5XDE - chains A and D of the 4 polymer chains in the assembly; structure by X-ray diffraction, 1.60 A resolution.

== Chain A (and D) ==
Molecule: Thermophilic dibenzothiophene desulfurization enzyme C
From: Paenibacillus sp. A11-2
Notes: chain D of this document is another copy of the same molecule, construct and numbering; everything in this record applies to it too
UniProt: Q9LBX2 (Q9LBX2_9BACL); residue numbers follow UniProt; this construct covers 1-414
Chain sequence (414 residues; row label = number of the first residue in the row):
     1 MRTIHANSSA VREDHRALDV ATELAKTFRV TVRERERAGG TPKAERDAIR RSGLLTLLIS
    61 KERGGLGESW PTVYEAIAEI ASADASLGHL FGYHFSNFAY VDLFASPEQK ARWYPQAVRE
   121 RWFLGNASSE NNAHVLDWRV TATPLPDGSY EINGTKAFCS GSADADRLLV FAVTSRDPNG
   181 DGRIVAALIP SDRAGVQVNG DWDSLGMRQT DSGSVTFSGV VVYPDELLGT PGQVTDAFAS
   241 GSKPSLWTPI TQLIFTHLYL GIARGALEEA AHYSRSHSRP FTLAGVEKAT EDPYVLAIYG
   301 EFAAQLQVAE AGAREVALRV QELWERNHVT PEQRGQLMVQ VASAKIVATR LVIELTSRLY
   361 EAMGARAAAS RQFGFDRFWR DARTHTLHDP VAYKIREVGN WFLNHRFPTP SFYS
Not modelled in the structure: 1-14
Residues lining bound ligands:
  - FMN (flavin mononucleotide), molecule 1: H89, Y93, N126, S128, S129, V135, F158, S160, W202, M207, S212, T384, H385, L387, H388
  - FMN, molecule 2: R279, G364, A365, R366
Reported in the primary citation:
  - binding site for dibenzothiophene: Y93, W138, F171, W247, F412, Y413
  - catalytic residues: H89, S160
  - catalytic residues: Y93, H388 (proposed by the authors, not directly observed)
  - mutagenesis - Y93F: abolished catalytic activity on BT
  - specificity-determining residues: Y413 (proposed by the authors, not directly observed)
  - mutagenesis - Y93A: abolished catalytic activity

== How chain A and chain D interact ==
Contacting residue pairs (80):
  L267(A) with F402(D), hydrophobic
  E268(A) with F402(D)
  A271(A) with F402(D), hydrophobic; L403(D)
  S274(A) with L403(D)
  R275(A) with F402(D); L403(D), hydrogen bond (side chain-backbone); H405(D), hydrogen bond
  T290(A) with L403(D); N404(D), hydrogen bond (backbone-side chain)
  E291(A) with N404(D); R406(D), salt bridge
  V295(A) with L403(D), hydrophobic
  L296(A) with R396(D); G399(D); N400(D); L403(D), hydrophobic; N404(D)
  A297(A) with I395(D)
  Y299(A) with L403(D), hydrophobic
  G300(A) with I395(D); V398(D); G399(D)
  E301(A) with I395(D)
  A303(A) with V398(D), hydrophobic; F402(D), hydrophobic
  A304(A) with S343(D); I346(D), hydrophobic; V398(D)
  Q305(A) with V347(D)
  Q307(A) with Q340(D), hydrogen bond; S343(D); W401(D)
  V308(A) with A309(D), hydrophobic; S343(D); A344(D), hydrophobic; V347(D), hydrophobic
  A309(A) with V308(D), hydrophobic
  A311(A) with G312(D); E315(D)
  G312(A) with A311(D); G312(D)
  R314(A) with E315(D), salt bridge
  E315(A) with A311(D); R314(D), salt bridge
  Q340(A) with Q307(D), hydrogen bond
  S343(A) with A304(D); Q307(D); V308(D)
  A344(A) with V308(D), hydrophobic
  I346(A) with A304(D), hydrophobic
  V347(A) with Q305(D); V308(D), hydrophobic
  R350(A) with E301(D), salt bridge
  I395(A) with A297(D); G300(D); E301(D)
  R396(A) with E291(D), salt bridge; L296(D)
  V398(A) with G300(D); A303(D), hydrophobic; A304(D)
  G399(A) with L296(D); G300(D)
  N400(A) with L296(D)
  W401(A) with Q307(D)
  F402(A) with L267(D); E268(D); A271(D), hydrophobic
  L403(A) with A271(D); S274(D); R275(D), hydrogen bond (backbone-side chain); T290(D); L296(D), hydrophobic; Y299(D), hydrophobic
  N404(A) with T290(D), hydrogen bond (side chain-backbone); E291(D); L296(D)
  H405(A) with R275(D)
  R406(A) with E291(D), salt bridge
Other interface residues (no listed pair), chain A (41 interface residues in all): R264
Other interface residues (no listed pair), chain D (41 interface residues in all): R264, V295, R350

== Summary ==
Chain A and chain D each contribute 41 residues to their interface; the contacts include 7 hydrogen bonds and
6 salt bridges. Polar pairs include E291(A)-R406(D), R314(A)-E315(D) and R350(A)-E301(D). Bound to chain A:
flavin mononucleotide. The paper reports catalytic residues H89(A), S160(A) and Y93(A) among others; Y93F of
chain A abolishes catalytic activity on BT.
Both chains are Thermophilic dibenzothiophene desulfurization enzyme C (Paenibacillus sp. A11-2). Entry 5XDE
(Crystal structure of tertiary complex of TdsC from Paenibacillus sp. A11-2 with FMN and dibenzothiophene) was
determined by X-ray diffraction (same publication as 5XB8, 5XDB, 5XDC, 5XDD and 5XDG).
